PDB entry 5JM1 | X-ray diffraction, 1.95 A resolution | chains A and D of the 4 polymer chains in the assembly

[Chain A]
Protein: Agglutinin alpha chain
Organism: Artocarpus integer
UniProtKB: P18670 (LECA_ARTIN); numbering as in UniProt (aligned over 1-133)
Sequence (133 residues; row label = number of the first residue in the row):
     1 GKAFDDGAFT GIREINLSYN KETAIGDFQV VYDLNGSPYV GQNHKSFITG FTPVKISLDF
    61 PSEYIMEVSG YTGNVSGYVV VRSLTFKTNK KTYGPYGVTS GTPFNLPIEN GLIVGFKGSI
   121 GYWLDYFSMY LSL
Curated features (UniProtKB/Swiss-Prot):
  - region: Val68 to Asn89 (IgA-binding)
  - glycosylation (N-linked (GlcNAc...) asparagine): Asn43, Asn74
  - natural variant: Lys45 (K45L; K45T), Met66 (M66D; M66V)
What the authors report for this chain:
  - binding site for alpha-D-galactopyranose: Gly1, Phe47, Tyr78, Tyr122, Trp123, Asp125
  - binding site for beta-D-galactopyranose: Tyr122

[Chain D]
Protein: Agglutinin beta-3 chain
Organism: Artocarpus integer
UniProtKB: P18673 (LECB3_ARTIN); residue numbers follow UniProt; this construct covers 2-20
Sequence (19 residues; row label = number of the first residue in the row):
     2 EQSGISQTVI VGPWGAKVS
Unresolved in the structure: 2, 17-20

[How chain A and chain D interact]
Pairs across the interface - 19 pairs, chain A then chain D:
  Asn105(A) with Trp15(D), hydrogen bond (backbone-side chain)
  Leu106(A) with Val12(D), hydrophobic
  Pro107(A) with Val12(D); Gly13(D), hydrogen bond (backbone-backbone); Pro14(D); Trp15(D)
  Ile108(A) with Ile11(D); Gly13(D)
  Glu109(A) with Ile11(D), hydrogen bond (backbone-backbone); Gly13(D); Pro14(D)
  Asn110(A) with Gln8(D), hydrogen bond; Thr9(D), hydrogen bond (side chain-backbone); Val10(D); Ile11(D), hydrogen bond (backbone-backbone)
  Leu131(A) with Val12(D), hydrophobic
  Leu133(A) with Gln8(D); Thr9(D); Val10(D)
Interface residues without a listed pair, chain A (9 interface residues in all): Ser132

[Summary]
The interface between chain A and chain D involves 9 residues on one side and 8 on the other; the contacts
include 6 hydrogen bonds. Polar contacts include Asn105(A)-Trp15(D), Asn110(A)-Gln8(D) and Asn110(A)-Thr9(D).
From the paper: a binding site for alpha-D-galactopyranose at Gly1(A), Phe47(A) and Tyr78(A) among others; a
binding site for beta-D-galactopyranose at Tyr122(A).
Chain A is Agglutinin alpha chain and chain D is Agglutinin beta-3 chain, both from Artocarpus integer; the
structure, Structure of tetrameric jacalin complexed with a trisaccharide, Gal alpha-(1,3) Gal beta-(1,4) Gal,
was determined by X-ray diffraction (same publication as 5J51).
